PDB entry 2IO2 | X-ray diffraction, 2.90 A resolution | chains A and C of the 3 polymer chains in the assembly

== Chain A ==
Name: Sentrin-specific protease 2
Organism: Homo sapiens
Notes: EC 3.4.22.-; fragment: catalytic domain
UniProtKB: Q9HC62 (SENP2_HUMAN); residues 364-589 here = UniProt positions 364-589
Amino-acid sequence (232 residues; numbered 358 to 589; the number before each row is that of its first residue):
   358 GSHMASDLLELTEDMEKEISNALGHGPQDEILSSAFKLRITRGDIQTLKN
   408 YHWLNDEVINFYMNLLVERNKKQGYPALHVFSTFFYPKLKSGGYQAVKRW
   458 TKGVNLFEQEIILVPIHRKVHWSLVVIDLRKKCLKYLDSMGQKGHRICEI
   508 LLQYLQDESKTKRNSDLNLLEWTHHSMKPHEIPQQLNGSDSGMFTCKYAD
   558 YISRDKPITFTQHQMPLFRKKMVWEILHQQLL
Disordered / not traced: 358-364
Differences from the reference sequence: cloning artifact (358-363); engineered mutation S548 (Cys in Q9HC62)
Curated features (UniProtKB/Swiss-Prot):
  - active site: H478, D495
  - mutagenesis: R576 to K577 (Does not desumoylate CEBPB)

== Chain C ==
Name: Ran GTPase-activating protein 1
Organism: Homo sapiens
Notes: fragment: c-terminal domain
UniProtKB: P46060 (RGP1_HUMAN); residue numbers follow UniProt; this construct covers 418-587
Amino-acid sequence (172 residues; numbered 416 to 587; the number before each row is that of its first residue):
   416 SLNTGEPAPVLSSPPPADVSTFLAFPSPEKLLRLGPKSSVLIAQQTDTSD
   466 PEKVVSAFLKVSSVFKDEATVRMAVQDAVDALMQKAFNSSSFNSNTFLTR
   516 LLVHMGLLKSEDKVKAIANLYGPLMALNHMVQQDYFPKALAPLLLAFVTK
   566 PNSALESSSFARHSLLQTLYKV
Disordered / not traced: 416-431
Differences from the reference sequence: cloning artifact (416-417); engineered mutation S573 (Cys in P46060)
Curated features (UniProtKB/Swiss-Prot):
  - motif: L523 to E526 (SUMO conjugation)
  - site (Hydrophobic interaction with UBE2I): F562, K565
  - modified residue: S428 (Phosphoserine), S435 (Phosphoserine), T436 (Phosphothreonine), S442 (Phosphoserine), K524 (N6-acetyllysine)
  - cross-link (Glycyl lysine isopeptide (Lys-Gly)): K452 (interchain with G-Cter in SUMO2), K524 (interchain with G-Cter in SUMO1), K586 (interchain with G-Cter in SUMO2)
  - mutagenesis: K524 (K524R: Loss of cross-link to SUMO1. Abolishes association with nuclear pores during interphase, and with mitotic spindles during mitosis)

== Interface between chain A and chain C ==
Residue-residue contacts (17; chain A residue first):
  Y408(A) with V529(C)
  H409(A) with V529(C)
  W410(A) with K524(C); E526(C); D527(C)
  V477(A) with K524(C), hydrogen bond (backbone-side chain)
  M497(A) with T514(C); R515(C); L523(C), hydrophobic; K524(C)
  G498(A) with T511(C)
  Q499(A) with R515(C)
  K500(A) with D465(C), salt bridge
  P536(A) with N508(C); T511(C)
  Q541(A) with T511(C), hydrogen bond
  G545(A) with K524(C)
Also at the interface, not in a pair above, chain A (16 interface residues in all): K476, H478, H537, N544, S548
Also at the interface, not in a pair above, chain C (12 interface residues in all): V518, S525

== Overview ==
16 residues of chain A face 12 of chain C across their interface, with 2 hydrogen bonds and 1 salt bridge.
Polar pairs include K500(A)-D465(C), V477(A)-K524(C) and Q541(A)-T511(C).
Here chain A is Sentrin-specific protease 2 and chain C is Ran GTPase-activating protein 1, both from Homo
sapiens. Entry 2IO2 (Crystal structure of human Senp2 in complex with RanGAP1-SUMO-1) was determined by X-ray
diffraction (same publication as 2IO0, 2IO1 and 2IO3).
